Entry 7B97 (X-ray diffraction, 1.45 A resolution); this record covers chains A and B.

[Chain A (and B)]
Molecule: Carbon monoxide dehydrogenase
Organism: Carboxydothermus hydrogenoformans (strain ATCC BAA-161 / DSM 6008 / Z-2901)
Notes: EC 1.2.7.4; chain B of this document is another copy of the same molecule, construct and numbering; everything in this record applies to it too
Reference sequence: Q3AG28 (Q3AG28_CARHZ); residues 1-629 here = UniProt positions 1-629
Chain sequence (629 residues; numbered 1 to 629; the number before each row is that of its first residue):
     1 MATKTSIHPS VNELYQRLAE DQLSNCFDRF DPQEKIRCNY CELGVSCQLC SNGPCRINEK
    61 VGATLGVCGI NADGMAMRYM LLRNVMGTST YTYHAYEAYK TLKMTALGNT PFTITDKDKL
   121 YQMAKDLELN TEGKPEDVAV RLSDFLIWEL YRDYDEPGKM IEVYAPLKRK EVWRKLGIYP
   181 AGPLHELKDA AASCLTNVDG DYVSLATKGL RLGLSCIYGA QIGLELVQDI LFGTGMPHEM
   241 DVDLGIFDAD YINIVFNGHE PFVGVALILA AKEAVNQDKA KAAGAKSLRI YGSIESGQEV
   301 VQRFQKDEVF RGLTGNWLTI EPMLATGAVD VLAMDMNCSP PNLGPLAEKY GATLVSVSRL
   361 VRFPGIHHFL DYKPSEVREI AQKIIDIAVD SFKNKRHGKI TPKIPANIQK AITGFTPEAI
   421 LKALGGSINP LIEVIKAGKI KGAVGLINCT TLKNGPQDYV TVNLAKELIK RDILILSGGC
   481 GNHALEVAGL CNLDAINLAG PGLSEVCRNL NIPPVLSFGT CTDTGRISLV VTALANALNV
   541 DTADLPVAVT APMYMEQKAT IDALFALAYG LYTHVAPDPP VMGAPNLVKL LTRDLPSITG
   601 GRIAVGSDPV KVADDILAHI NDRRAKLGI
Glycans and other covalent adducts: hydrosulfuric acid (H2S) linked to Cys521
Metal / ion sites: 2Fe-2S cluster Fe: Cys38, Cys41 (shared with Cys38(B), Cys41(B) of chain B); 4Fe-4S cluster Fe: Cys47, Cys50, Cys55, Cys68; Fe ion: Cys338, Cys449, Cys480 (together with hydrosulfuric acid)
Ligand contacts:
  - 2Fe-2S cluster (FES): Cys38, Tyr40, Cys41, Ser46, Gln48, Arg56
  - hydrosulfuric acid (H2S): Asn448, Cys449, Lys558, Ala559
  - 4Fe-4S cluster (SF4): Cys47, Gln48, Leu49, Cys50, Asn52, Gly53, Cys55, Gly66, Val67, Cys68, Ile70, Met75, Arg78, Thr196
  - T2N (3,5-dioxa-7-thia-1-thionia-2$l2,4$l2,6$l3,8$L2-tetraferrabicyclo[4.2.0]octane): His259, Ile294, Glu295, Trp317, Asn337, Cys338, Asn448, Cys449, Gly479, Cys480, Met555, Glu556, Lys558

[Chain A / chain B interface]
Pairs across the interface (197; chain A residue first):
  Cys26(A) with Val67(B), hydrogen bond (side chain-backbone)
  Arg29(A) with Leu65(B); Gly66(B), hydrogen bond (side chain-backbone); Val67(B), hydrogen bond (side chain-backbone); Cys68(B), hydrogen bond (side chain-backbone); Gly69(B)
  Phe30(A) with Asn52(B)
  Pro32(A) with Val61(B); Gly62(B); Ala63(B)
  Gln33(A) with Cys55(B); Arg56(B), hydrogen bond (side chain-backbone); Ala63(B); Leu65(B), hydrogen bond (side chain-backbone); Val67(B)
  Lys35(A) with Val61(B), hydrogen bond (side chain-backbone)
  Ile36(A) with Arg56(B), hydrogen bond (backbone-side chain); Asn58(B); Val61(B), hydrophobic
  Arg37(A) with Asn52(B), hydrogen bond (side chain-backbone); Gly53(B), hydrogen bond (side chain-backbone); Pro54(B), hydrogen bond (side chain-backbone)
  Cys38(A) with Pro54(B); Arg56(B)
  Tyr40(A) with Ile36(B)
  Cys41(A) with Gln48(B), hydrogen bond; Pro54(B), hydrophobic
  Glu42(A) with Pro54(B)
  Gln48(A) with Cys41(B), hydrogen bond; Gln48(B); Tyr79(B), hydrogen bond; Arg83(B), hydrogen bond (backbone-side chain)
  Leu49(A) with Tyr79(B); Gln557(B), hydrogen bond (backbone-side chain)
  Cys50(A) with Met555(B)
  Ser51(A) with Thr451(B), hydrogen bond; Lys453(B), hydrogen bond (backbone-side chain); Tyr554(B), hydrogen bond (side chain-backbone); Met555(B), hydrogen bond (backbone-backbone); Pro577(B)
  Asn52(A) with Phe30(B); Arg37(B), hydrogen bond (backbone-side chain); Trp317(B); Thr451(B), hydrogen bond; Leu452(B), hydrogen bond (side chain-backbone); Lys453(B), hydrogen bond (side chain-backbone); Met555(B)
  Gly53(A) with Arg37(B), hydrogen bond (backbone-side chain); Lys453(B), hydrogen bond (backbone-side chain)
  Pro54(A) with Arg37(B), hydrogen bond (backbone-side chain); Cys38(B); Cys41(B), hydrophobic; Glu42(B)
  Cys55(A) with Gln33(B)
  Arg56(A) with Gln33(B), hydrogen bond (backbone-side chain); Ile36(B), hydrogen bond (side chain-backbone); Cys38(B); Arg56(B)
  Asn58(A) with Ile36(B)
  Val61(A) with Lys35(B), hydrogen bond (backbone-side chain)
  Gly62(A) with Pro32(B)
  Ala63(A) with Pro32(B), hydrophobic; Gln33(B)
  Leu65(A) with Arg29(B); Gln33(B), hydrogen bond (backbone-side chain); Asn342(B)
  Gly66(A) with Arg29(B), hydrogen bond (backbone-side chain)
  Val67(A) with Cys26(B), hydrogen bond (backbone-side chain); Arg29(B), hydrogen bond (backbone-side chain); Phe30(B), hydrophobic; Gln33(B)
  Cys68(A) with Arg29(B), hydrogen bond (backbone-side chain); Pro340(B); Pro341(B)
  Gly69(A) with Arg29(B); Pro341(B); Asn342(B)
  Ile70(A) with Pro341(B)
  Tyr79(A) with Gln48(B), hydrogen bond; Leu49(B); Tyr79(B), hydrogen bond
  Leu82(A) with Met86(B), hydrophobic
  Arg83(A) with Gln48(B), hydrogen bond (side chain-backbone)
  Met86(A) with Leu49(B), hydrophobic; Leu82(B), hydrophobic; Ala191(B); Cys194(B); Leu195(B)
  Gly87(A) with Leu195(B)
  Ser89(A) with Lys188(B); Ala191(B); Ala192(B)
  Thr90(A) with Ala192(B)
  Tyr93(A) with Lys188(B); Asp189(B)
  Tyr96(A) with Asp153(B), hydrogen bond; His185(B)
  Lys100(A) with Asp153(B), salt bridge
  Tyr151(A) with Tyr151(B), hydrogen bond (side chain-backbone); His185(B), hydrogen bond
  Asp153(A) with Tyr96(B), hydrogen bond; Lys100(B), salt bridge
  Tyr154(A) with Arg359(B); Tyr372(B); Lys373(B)
  Asp155(A) with Lys373(B), salt bridge
  Leu184(A) with Leu184(B)
  His185(A) with Tyr96(B); Tyr151(B), hydrogen bond
  Leu187(A) with Leu187(B), hydrophobic
  Lys188(A) with Ser89(B); Tyr93(B); Leu184(B)
  Asp189(A) with Tyr93(B); Arg359(B), salt bridge; Leu360(B)
  Ala191(A) with Met86(B); Ser89(B)
  Ala192(A) with Ser89(B); Thr90(B)
  Ser193(A) with Leu360(B)
  Cys194(A) with Met86(B)
  Leu195(A) with Met86(B); Asn337(B); Glu556(B); Gln557(B)
  Thr196(A) with Asn337(B); Met555(B)
  Asn197(A) with Trp317(B); Asn337(B); Cys338(B), hydrogen bond; Ser339(B), hydrogen bond (backbone-backbone); Pro340(B); Pro341(B); Met555(B)
  Val198(A) with Asn337(B); Leu360(B); Val361(B); Arg362(B)
  Asp199(A) with Leu360(B); Arg362(B)
  Gly200(A) with Arg362(B), hydrogen bond (backbone-backbone); Pro364(B)
  Asp201(A) with Arg362(B); Phe363(B); Pro364(B)
  Ser204(A) with Arg362(B)
  Lys208(A) with Arg359(B), hydrogen bond (side chain-backbone); Leu360(B), hydrogen bond (side chain-backbone)
  Trp317(A) with Asn52(B); Asn197(B)
  Asn337(A) with Leu195(B); Thr196(B); Asn197(B); Val198(B)
  Cys338(A) with Asn197(B), hydrogen bond
  Ser339(A) with Asn197(B), hydrogen bond (backbone-backbone)
  Pro340(A) with Cys68(B); Asn197(B)
  Pro341(A) with Cys68(B); Gly69(B); Ile70(B); Asn197(B)
  Asn342(A) with Leu65(B); Gly69(B)
  Arg359(A) with Tyr154(B); Asp189(B), salt bridge; Lys208(B), hydrogen bond (backbone-side chain)
  Leu360(A) with Asp189(B); Ser193(B); Val198(B); Asp199(B); Lys208(B), hydrogen bond (backbone-side chain)
  Val361(A) with Val198(B)
  Arg362(A) with Val198(B); Asp199(B); Gly200(B), hydrogen bond (backbone-backbone); Asp201(B); Ser204(B)
  Phe363(A) with Asp201(B)
  Pro364(A) with Asp201(B)
  Lys373(A) with Asp155(B), salt bridge
  Thr451(A) with Ser51(B), hydrogen bond; Asn52(B), hydrogen bond
  Leu452(A) with Asn52(B), hydrogen bond (backbone-side chain)
  Lys453(A) with Ser51(B), hydrogen bond (side chain-backbone); Asn52(B), hydrogen bond (backbone-side chain); Gly53(B), hydrogen bond (side chain-backbone)
  Tyr554(A) with Ser51(B), hydrogen bond (backbone-side chain)
  Met555(A) with Cys50(B); Ser51(B), hydrogen bond (backbone-backbone); Asn52(B); Thr196(B); Asn197(B)
  Gln557(A) with Leu49(B), hydrogen bond (side chain-backbone); Leu195(B)
  Pro577(A) with Ser51(B)
Other interface residues (no listed pair), chain A (91 interface residues in all): Ser24, Asn71, Val85, Thr92, Met336, Glu556, Lys558
Other interface residues (no listed pair), chain B (92 interface residues in all): Ser24, Tyr40, Asn71, Val85, Gly87, Thr92, Met336, Lys558

[In short]
The interface between chain A and chain B involves 91 residues on one side and 92 on the other; the contacts
include 62 hydrogen bonds and 6 salt bridges. Polar pairs include Lys100(A)-Asp153(B), Asp155(A)-Lys373(B) and
Asp189(A)-Arg359(B).
Both chains are Carbon monoxide dehydrogenase (Carboxydothermus hydrogenoformans (strain ATCC BAA-161 / DSM
6008 / Z-2901)). Entry 7B97 (CooS-V with oxidized hybrid cluster by hydroxylamine for 30 min) was determined
by X-ray diffraction (same publication as 7B7Q, 7B7T, 7B95 and 7B9A).
